Entry 1FC1 (X-ray diffraction, 2.90 A resolution); this record covers chains A and B.

Chain A (and B):
Protein: FC fragment
From: Homo sapiens
Notes: chain B of this document is another copy of the same molecule, construct and numbering; everything in this record applies to it too
Reference sequence: P01857 (GC1_HUMAN); residues 223-446 here correspond to UniProt positions 106-329 (UniProt number = residue number - 117)
Sequence (224 residues; each row starts with the number of its first residue):
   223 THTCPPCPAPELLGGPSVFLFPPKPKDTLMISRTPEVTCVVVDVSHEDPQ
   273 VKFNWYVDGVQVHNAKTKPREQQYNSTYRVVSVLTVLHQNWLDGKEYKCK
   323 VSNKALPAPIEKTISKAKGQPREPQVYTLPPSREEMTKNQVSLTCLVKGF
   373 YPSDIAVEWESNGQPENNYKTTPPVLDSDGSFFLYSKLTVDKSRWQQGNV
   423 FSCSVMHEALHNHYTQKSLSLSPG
Disordered / not traced: 223-237, 445-446
Cystine bridges: Cys261-Cys321, Cys367-Cys425
Glycans and other covalent adducts: glycan linked to Asn297
Construct notes: conflict Gln272 (Glu155 in P01857), Gln283 (Glu166 in P01857), Gln294 (Glu177 in P01857), Asn312 (Asp195 in P01857), Asp315 (Asn198 in P01857), Glu356 (Asp239 in P01857), Met358 (Leu241 in P01857)

Interface between chain A and chain B:
Contacting residue pairs (47):
  Val348(A) - Glu356(B)
  Tyr349(A) - Ser354(B)
  Tyr349(A) - Glu356(B)
  Tyr349(A) - Glu357(B)
  Thr350(A) - Ser354(B)
  Leu351(A) - Ser354(B)
  Pro352(A) - Leu351(B)
  Ser354(A) - Tyr349(B)
  Ser354(A) - Thr350(B)
  Ser354(A) - Leu351(B)
  Glu356(A) - Tyr349(B)
  Glu356(A) - Lys439(B)  salt bridge
  Glu357(A) - Tyr349(B)
  Glu357(A) - Lys370(B)  salt bridge
  Lys360(A) - Gln347(B)
  Lys360(A) - Tyr349(B)
  Gln362(A) - Lys370(B)
  Ser364(A) - Leu368(B)
  Ser364(A) - Lys370(B)
  Thr366(A) - Tyr407(B)  hydrogen bond
  Leu368(A) - Lys409(B)
  Lys370(A) - Glu357(B)  salt bridge
  Asn390(A) - Ser400(B)  hydrogen bond
  Lys392(A) - Leu398(B)  hydrogen bond (side chain-backbone)
  Lys392(A) - Asp399(B)
  Lys392(A) - Phe405(B)
  Thr394(A) - Thr394(B)
  Thr394(A) - Val397(B)
  Thr394(A) - Phe405(B)
  Pro395(A) - Pro395(B)  hydrophobic
  Pro395(A) - Val397(B)
  Val397(A) - Thr394(B)
  Val397(A) - Pro395(B)
  Leu398(A) - Lys392(B)  hydrogen bond (backbone-side chain)
  Asp399(A) - Lys392(B)
  Asp399(A) - Lys409(B)  salt bridge
  Ser400(A) - Asn390(B)
  Phe405(A) - Lys392(B)
  Phe405(A) - Thr394(B)
  Tyr407(A) - Thr366(B)  hydrogen bond
  Tyr407(A) - Tyr407(B)  hydrophobic
  Tyr407(A) - Lys409(B)
  Lys409(A) - Asp399(B)  salt bridge
  Lys409(A) - Phe405(B)
  Lys409(A) - Tyr407(B)
  Lys439(A) - Ser354(B)
  Lys439(A) - Glu356(B)  salt bridge
Interface residues without a listed pair, chain A (30 interface residues in all): Gln347, Pro353, Leu365, Ser408
Interface residues without a listed pair, chain B (28 interface residues in all): Pro352, Lys360, Ser364, Leu365, Thr393, Ser408

Summary:
Chain A and chain B form an interface of 30 and 28 residues respectively; the contacts include 5 hydrogen
bonds and 6 salt bridges. Polar pairs include Glu356(A)-Lys439(B), Glu357(A)-Lys370(B) and
Asp399(A)-Lys409(B).
Chain A and chain B are both FC fragment (Homo sapiens); the structure, Crystallographic refinement and atomic
models of a human FC fragment and its complex with fragment B ..., was determined by X-ray diffraction.
